5SBA - chains C and D of the 6 polymer chains in the assembly; structure by X-ray diffraction, 2.25 A resolution.

Chain C:
Protein: Tubulin alpha-1B chain
Source organism: Bos taurus
UniProtKB: P81947 (TBA1B_BOVIN); residue numbers follow UniProt; this construct covers 1-451
Sequence (451 residues; each row starts with the number of its first residue):
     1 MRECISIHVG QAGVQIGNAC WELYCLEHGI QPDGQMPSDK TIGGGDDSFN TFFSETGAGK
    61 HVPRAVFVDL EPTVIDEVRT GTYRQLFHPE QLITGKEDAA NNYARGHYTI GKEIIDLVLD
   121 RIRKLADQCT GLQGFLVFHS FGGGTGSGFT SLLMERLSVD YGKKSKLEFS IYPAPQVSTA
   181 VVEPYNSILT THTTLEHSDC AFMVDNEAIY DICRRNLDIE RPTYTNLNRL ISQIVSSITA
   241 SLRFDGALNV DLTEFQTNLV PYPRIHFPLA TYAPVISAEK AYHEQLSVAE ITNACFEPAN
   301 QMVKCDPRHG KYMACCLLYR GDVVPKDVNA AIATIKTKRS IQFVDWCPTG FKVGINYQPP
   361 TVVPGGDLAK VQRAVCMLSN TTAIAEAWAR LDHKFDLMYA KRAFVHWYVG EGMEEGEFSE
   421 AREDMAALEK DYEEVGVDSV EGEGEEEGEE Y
Disordered / not traced: 441-451
Ion coordination: Ca2+: Asp-39, Thr-41, Gly-44, Glu-55
Residues lining bound ligands: GTP (guanosine-5'-triphosphate): Gly-10, Gln-11, Ala-12, Gln-15, Ile-16, Asp-69, Asp-98, Ala-99, Ala-100, Asn-101, Ser-140, Gly-142, Gly-143, Gly-144, Thr-145, Gly-146, Ile-171, Pro-173, Val-177, Ser-178, Thr-179, Glu-183, Asn-206, Tyr-224, Leu-227, Asn-228, Ile-231

Chain D:
Protein: Tubulin beta-2B chain
Source organism: Bos taurus
UniProtKB: Q6B856 (TBB2B_BOVIN); the author numbering skips numbers that UniProt does not, so the offset changes along the chain: 1-42 = UniProt 1-42; 45-360 = UniProt 43-358; 369-455 = UniProt 359-445
Sequence (445 residues; numbered 1 to 455; 10 numbers in that range are skipped by the numbering (no residue carries them; nothing is unmodelled there); the number before each row is that of its first residue):
     1 MREIVHIQAG QCGNQIGAKF WEVISDEHGI DPTGSYHGDS DL
    45 QLERINVYYN EATGNKYVPR AILVDLEPGT MDSVRSGPFG QIFRPDNFVF GQSGAGNNWA
   105 KGHYTEGAEL VDSVLDVVRK ESESCDCLQG FQLTHSLGGG TGSGMGTLLI SKIREEYPDR
   165 IMNTFSVMPS PKVSDTVVEP YNATLSVHQL VENTDETYCI DNEALYDICF RTLKLTTPTY
   225 GDLNHLVSAT MSGVTTCLRF PGQLNADLRK LAVNMVPFPR LHFFMPGFAP LTSRGSQQYR
   285 ALTVPELTQQ MFDSKNMMAA CDPRHGRYLT VAAIFRGRMS MKEVDEQMLN VQNKNSSYFV
   345 EWIPNNVKTA VCDIPP
   369 RGLKMSATFI GNSTAIQELF KRISEQFTAM FRRKAFLHWY TGEGMDEMEF TEAESNMNDL
   429 VSEYQQYQDA TADEQGEFEE EEGEDEA
Disordered / not traced: 281-285, 442-455
Swiss-Prot annotation at these positions:
  - motif: Met-1 to Ile-4 (MREI motif)
  - binding site (GTP): Gln-11, Glu-71, Ser-140, Gly-144, Thr-145, Gly-146, Asn-206, Asn-228
  - binding site (Mg(2+)): Glu-71
  - modified residue: Ser-40 (Phosphoserine), Thr-57 (Phosphothreonine), Lys-60 (N6-acetyllysine), Ser-174 (Phosphoserine), Thr-287 (Phosphothreonine), Thr-292 (Phosphothreonine), Arg-320 (Omega-N-methylarginine), Glu-448 (5-glutamyl polyglutamate)
  - cross-link (Glycyl lysine isopeptide (Lys-Gly)): Lys-60 (interchain with G-Cter in ubiquitin), Lys-326 (interchain with G-Cter in ubiquitin)
Ion coordination: Mg2+: Gln-11 (together with GDP)
Residues lining bound ligands:
  - 5IJ ((1S,2R,3S,5S,6S,16E,18E,20R,21S)-11-chloro-21-hydroxy-12,20-dimethoxy-2,5,9,16-tetramethyl-8,23-dioxo-4,24-dioxa-9,22-diazatetracyclo[19.3.1.1~10,14~.0~3,5~]hexacosa-10(26),11,13,16,18-pentaen-6-yl acetate): Ala-99, Gly-100, Asn-101, Asn-102, Lys-105, Asp-179, Thr-180, Val-181, Val-182, Phe-404, Trp-407, Tyr-408
  - GDP (guanosine-5'-diphosphate): Gly-10, Gln-11, Cys-12, Gln-15, Ile-16, Ala-99, Asn-101, Ser-140, Gly-142, Gly-143, Gly-144, Thr-145, Gly-146, Val-171, Pro-173, Val-177, Ser-178, Glu-183, Asn-206, Leu-209, Tyr-224, Leu-227, Asn-228, Val-231
What the authors report for this chain:
  - binding site for 5IJ: Gly-100, Asn-102, Lys-105, Val-181

How chain C and chain D interact:
Contacting residue pairs - 54 pairs, chain C then chain D:
  Gln-11(C) with Gln-247(D), hydrogen bond
  Lys-96(C) with Arg-2(D); Asp-130(D), salt bridge; Cys-131(D)
  Glu-97(C) with Arg-2(D), salt bridge; Cys-131(D); Arg-164(D), salt bridge
  Asp-98(C) with Asp-251(D); Lys-254(D), salt bridge
  Ala-100(C) with Arg-253(D); Lys-254(D); Val-257(D)
  Asn-101(C) with Lys-254(D)
  Arg-105(C) with Arg-253(D)
  Pro-175(C) with Asn-349(D)
  Ser-178(C) with Lys-352(D), hydrogen bond
  Thr-179(C) with Leu-248(D); Asn-258(D), hydrogen bond (backbone-side chain)
  Ala-180(C) with Asn-258(D)
  Val-181(C) with Asn-258(D), hydrogen bond (backbone-side chain); Ile-347(D), hydrophobic; Pro-348(D); Asn-349(D); Lys-352(D)
  Tyr-210(C) with Asp-329(D)
  Glu-220(C) with Lys-326(D)
  Arg-221(C) with Met-325(D); Asp-329(D), salt bridge
  Tyr-224(C) with Gln-247(D)
  Lys-394(C) with Asn-349(D), hydrogen bond
  Leu-397(C) with Glu-345(D); Trp-346(D); Pro-348(D), hydrophobic; Ala-440(D), hydrophobic
  Met-398(C) with Trp-346(D), hydrogen bond (backbone-backbone); Pro-348(D)
  Lys-401(C) with Phe-262(D); Trp-346(D); Ala-438(D); Thr-439(D), hydrogen bond (side chain-backbone)
  Ala-403(C) with Pro-261(D); Phe-262(D), hydrophobic
  Phe-404(C) with Val-257(D); Val-260(D); Pro-261(D), hydrogen bond (backbone-backbone); Thr-314(D); Ile-347(D), hydrophobic
  His-406(C) with Val-260(D), hydrogen bond (side chain-backbone); Pro-261(D), hydrogen bond (side chain-backbone); Phe-262(D); Pro-263(D)
  Trp-407(C) with Ala-256(D), hydrophobic; Val-257(D); Val-260(D), hydrogen bond (side chain-backbone)
Also at the interface, not in a pair above, chain C (26 interface residues in all): Val-182, Arg-402
Also at the interface, not in a pair above, chain D (30 interface residues in all): Asn-350

In short:
26 residues of chain C and 30 residues of chain D are in contact; the contacts include 11 hydrogen bonds and 5
salt bridges. Polar contacts include Lys-96(C)/Asp-130(D), Glu-97(C)/Arg-2(D) and Glu-97(C)/Arg-164(D).
Ligands of chain C: GTP. The paper reports a binding site for 5IJ at Gly-100(D), Asn-102(D) and Lys-105(D)
among others.
Chain C is Tubulin alpha-1B chain and chain D is Tubulin beta-2B chain, both from Bos taurus; the structure,
Tubulin-maytansinoid-4b-complex, was determined by X-ray diffraction together with 5SB8, 5SB9, 5SBB, 5SBC,
5SBD and 5SBE from the same study.
